5JOO - chain A; structure by X-ray diffraction, 1.41 A resolution.

# Chain A
Protein: Matrix protein 2
Reference sequence: Q0HD59 (M2_I40A0); residue numbers follow UniProt; this construct covers 22-46
Sequence (27 residues; numbered 21 to 47; the number before each row is that of its first residue):
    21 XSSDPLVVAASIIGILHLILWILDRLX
Differences from the reference sequence: acetylation (21); amidation (47)
Modified / non-standard residues: ACE (acetyl group) at position 21; NH2 (amino group) at position 47
Curated features (UniProtKB/Swiss-Prot):
  - site: His-37 (Essential for channel activity, possibly by being protonated during channel activation, and by forming the channel gate and the selective filter), Trp-41 (Seems to be involved in pH gating)
Metal / ion sites: Ca2+ site 1 near Ser-22 (its only coordinating residue here); Ca2+ site 2 near Asp-24 (its only coordinating residue here)

# Overview
Chain A is Matrix protein 2; the structure, XFEL structure of influenza A M2 wild type TM domain at low pH in
the lipidic ..., was determined by X-ray diffraction together with 5TTC and 5UM1 from the same study.
